Entry 7WTF (electron microscopy, 3.00 A resolution); this record covers chains C and D of the 9 polymer chains in the assembly.

[Chain C (and D)]
Protein: Spike glycoprotein
From: Severe acute respiratory syndrome coronavirus 2
Notes: chain D of this document is another copy of the same molecule, construct and numbering; everything in this record applies to it too
Reference sequence: P0DTC2 (SPIKE_SARS2); aligned to UniProt positions 14-1159 over residues 14-1164 (the alignment contains insertions or deletions, so no single offset holds)
Amino-acid sequence (1149 residues; numbered 14 to 1167; 5 numbers in that range are skipped by the numbering (no residue carries them; nothing is unmodelled there); the number before each row is that of its first residue):
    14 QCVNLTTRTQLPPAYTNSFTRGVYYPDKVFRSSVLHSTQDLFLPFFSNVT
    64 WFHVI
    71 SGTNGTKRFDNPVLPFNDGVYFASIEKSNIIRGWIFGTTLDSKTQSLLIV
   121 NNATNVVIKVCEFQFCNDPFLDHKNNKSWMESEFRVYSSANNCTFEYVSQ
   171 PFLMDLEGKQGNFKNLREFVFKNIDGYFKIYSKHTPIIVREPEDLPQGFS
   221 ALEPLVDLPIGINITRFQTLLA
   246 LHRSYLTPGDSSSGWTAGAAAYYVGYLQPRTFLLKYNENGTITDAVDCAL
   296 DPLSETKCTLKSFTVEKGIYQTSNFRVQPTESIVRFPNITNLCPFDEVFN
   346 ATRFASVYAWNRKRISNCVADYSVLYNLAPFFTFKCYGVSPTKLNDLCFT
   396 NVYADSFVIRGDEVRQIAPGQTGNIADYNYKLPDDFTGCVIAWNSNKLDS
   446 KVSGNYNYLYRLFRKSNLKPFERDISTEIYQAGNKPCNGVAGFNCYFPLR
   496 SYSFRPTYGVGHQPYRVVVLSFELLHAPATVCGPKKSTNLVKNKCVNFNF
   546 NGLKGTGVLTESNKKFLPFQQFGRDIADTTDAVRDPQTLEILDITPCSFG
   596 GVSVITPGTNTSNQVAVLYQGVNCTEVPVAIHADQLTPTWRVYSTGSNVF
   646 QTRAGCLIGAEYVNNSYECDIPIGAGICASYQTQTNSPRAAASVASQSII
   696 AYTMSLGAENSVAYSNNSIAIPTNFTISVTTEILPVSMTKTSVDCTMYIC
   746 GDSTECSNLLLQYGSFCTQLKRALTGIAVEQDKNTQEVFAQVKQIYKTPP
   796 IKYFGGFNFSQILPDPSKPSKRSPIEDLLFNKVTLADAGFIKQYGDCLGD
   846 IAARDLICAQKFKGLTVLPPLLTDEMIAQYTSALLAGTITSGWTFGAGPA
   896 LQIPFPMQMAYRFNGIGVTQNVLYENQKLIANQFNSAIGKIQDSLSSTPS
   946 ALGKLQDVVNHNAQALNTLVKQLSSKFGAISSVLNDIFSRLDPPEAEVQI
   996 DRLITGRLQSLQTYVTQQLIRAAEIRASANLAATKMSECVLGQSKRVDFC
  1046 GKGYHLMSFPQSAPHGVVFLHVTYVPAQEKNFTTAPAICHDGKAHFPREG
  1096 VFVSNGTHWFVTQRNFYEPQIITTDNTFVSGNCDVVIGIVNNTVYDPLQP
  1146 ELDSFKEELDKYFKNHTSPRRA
Disordered / not traced: 71-76, 246-255, 679-690, 831-850, 1165-1167
Disulfide bonds: Cys15-Cys136, Cys131-Cys163, Cys293-Cys303, Cys338-Cys363, Cys381-Cys434, Cys393-Cys527, Cys482-Cys490, Cys619-Cys651, Cys664-Cys673, Cys740-Cys762, Cys745-Cys751, Cys1034-Cys1045, Cys1084-Cys1128
Glycans and other covalent adducts: N-acetylglucosamine (NAG) linked to Asn17, Asn61, Asn125, Asn146, Asn162, Asn284, Asn333, Asn605, Asn618, Asn659, Asn711, Asn719, Asn803, Asn1076, Asn1100, Asn1136, Asn1160
Construct notes: variant Val67 (Ala in P0DTC2), Ile95 (Thr in P0DTC2), Asp142 (Gly in P0DTC2), Ile208 (Leu212 in P0DTC2), Asp341 (Gly339 in P0DTC2), Leu373 (Ser371 in P0DTC2), Pro375 (Ser373 in P0DTC2), Phe377 (Ser375 in P0DTC2), Asn419 (Lys417 in P0DTC2), Lys442 (Asn440 in P0DTC2), Ser448 (Gly446 in P0DTC2), Asn479 (Ser477 in P0DTC2), Lys480 (Thr478 in P0DTC2), Ala486 (Glu484 in P0DTC2), Arg495 (Gln493 in P0DTC2), Ser498 (Gly496 in P0DTC2), Arg500 (Gln498 in P0DTC2), Tyr503 (Asn501 in P0DTC2), His507 (Tyr505 in P0DTC2), Lys549 (Thr547 in P0DTC2), Gly616 (Asp614 in P0DTC2), Tyr657 (His655 in P0DTC2), Ala685 (Arg683 in P0DTC2), Ala687 (Arg685 in P0DTC2), Lys766 (Asn764 in P0DTC2), Tyr798 (Asp796 in P0DTC2), Pro819 (Phe817 in P0DTC2), Lys858 (Asn856 in P0DTC2), Pro894 (Ala892 in P0DTC2), Pro901 (Ala899 in P0DTC2), Pro944 (Ala942 in P0DTC2), His956 (Gln954 in P0DTC2), Lys971 (Asn969 in P0DTC2), Phe983 (Leu981 in P0DTC2); insertion (211-213); engineered mutation Pro988 (Lys986 in P0DTC2), Pro989 (Val987 in P0DTC2); expression tag (1165-1167)
Curated features (UniProtKB/Swiss-Prot):
  - glycosylation (N-linked (GlcNAc...) asparagine): Asn17 (complex), Asn61 (hybrid), Asn336 (complex), Asn608 (hybrid)

[How chain C and chain D interact]
Residue-residue contacts (160; chain C residue first):
  Lys41(C) with Phe564(D); Gln565(D); Gln566(D); Phe567(D), hydrogen bond (backbone-backbone)
  Val42(C) with Gln565(D); Phe567(D); Arg569(D)
  Phe43(C) with Lys559(D); Lys560(D); Phe561(D), hydrophobic; Gln565(D); Phe567(D), hydrogen bond (backbone-backbone); Gly568(D); Arg569(D), hydrogen bond (backbone-backbone)
  Arg44(C) with Arg569(D); Asp573(D), salt bridge
  Val47(C) with Ile571(D), hydrophobic
  His49(C) with Asp573(D), salt bridge
  Cys163(C) with Arg359(D), hydrogen bond (backbone-side chain)
  Thr164(C) with Arg359(D), hydrogen bond (backbone-side chain)
  Phe165(C) with Asn362(D)
  Tyr197(C) with Pro523(D)
  Glu223(C) with Phe564(D)
  Pro229(C) with Pro523(D), hydrophobic
  Ile230(C) with Ala522(D)
  Gly231(C) with His521(D)
  Asn284(C) with Leu562(D)
  Thr286(C) with Leu562(D)
  Asp739(C) with Asn319(D), hydrogen bond
  Thr741(C) with Arg321(D)
  Met742(C) with Arg321(D); Phe594(D), hydrophobic
  Asp747(C) with Arg321(D), salt bridge; Thr551(D)
  Gln757(C) with Ser970(D); Lys971(D); Phe972(D), hydrogen bond (backbone-backbone); Gly973(D)
  Tyr758(C) with Gln967(D), hydrogen bond (backbone-side chain); Ser970(D), hydrogen bond (backbone-side chain); Phe972(D), hydrophobic
  Gly759(C) with Gln967(D); Ser970(D)
  Ser760(C) with Thr963(D); Gln967(D), hydrogen bond (backbone-side chain)
  Gln764(C) with Thr963(D), hydrogen bond; Thr1008(D)
  Lys766(C) with Gln316(D); Thr317(D)
  Arg767(C) with Gln959(D); Thr963(D)
  Gln786(C) with Lys1047(D)
  Lys788(C) with Gly702(D); Ala703(D)
  Gln789(C) with Ala703(D); Asn705(D)
  Ile790(C) with Leu701(D), hydrophobic; Gly702(D); Ala703(D), hydrogen bond (backbone-backbone); Glu704(D); Asn705(D), hydrogen bond (backbone-backbone)
  Tyr791(C) with Asn705(D); Val707(D), hydrophobic
  Lys792(C) with Glu704(D); Asn705(D), hydrogen bond (backbone-backbone)
  Pro794(C) with Tyr709(D), hydrophobic
  Tyr798(C) with Tyr709(D)
  Phe799(C) with Tyr709(D), hydrophobic
  Gln855(C) with Ile571(D)
  Phe857(C) with Phe594(D)
  Lys858(C) with Thr574(D)
  Gly859(C) with Phe594(D)
  Pro864(C) with Ala649(D), hydrophobic
  Pro865(C) with Ala670(D), hydrogen bond (backbone-backbone)
  Leu866(C) with Pro667(D), hydrophobic; Ala670(D); Gly671(D), hydrogen bond (backbone-backbone); Cys673(D), hydrophobic; Met699(D), hydrophobic
  Leu867(C) with Met699(D), hydrophobic
  Met871(C) with Gly671(D); Leu701(D), hydrophobic
  Gln874(C) with Leu701(D)
  Tyr875(C) with Leu701(D)
  Thr885(C) with Val707(D)
  Trp888(C) with Tyr1049(D)
  Gly891(C) with Asp1043(D); Lys1047(D)
  Ala892(C) with Gly1048(D); Tyr1049(D), hydrophobic; Pro1071(D)
  Pro894(C) with Pro1071(D); Glu1074(D)
  Ala895(C) with Glu1074(D)
  Leu896(C) with Ala715(D); Pro717(D); Glu1074(D)
  Gln897(C) with Val707(D); Ala708(D); Ser713(D); Ile714(D); Ala715(D), hydrogen bond (backbone-backbone); Asn1076(D), hydrogen bond
  Ile898(C) with Tyr709(D)
  Pro899(C) with Tyr709(D), hydrophobic; Ser710(D); Asn711(D); Ser713(D)
  Phe900(C) with Tyr709(D)
  Met902(C) with Thr1079(D); Ala1080(D); Val1096(D), hydrophobic
  Tyr906(C) with Val1096(D); Arg1109(D)
  Asn909(C) with Arg1109(D)
  Gln915(C) with Pro1092(D), hydrogen bond (side chain-backbone); Phe1123(D)
  Asn916(C) with Phe1091(D); Phe1123(D); Ser1125(D), hydrogen bond
  Tyr919(C) with Pro1081(D), hydrophobic; Phe1091(D), hydrophobic
  Glu920(C) with Ser1125(D); Val1130(D)
  Lys966(C) with Ile571(D)
  Asn980(C) with Lys549(D)
  Asp981(C) with Lys549(D), salt bridge
  Val993(C) with Arg997(D)
  Asp996(C) with Gly973(D); Arg997(D), salt bridge
  Gln1004(C) with Gln1004(D)
  Gln1007(C) with Thr1008(D)
  Thr1011(C) with Thr1011(D)
  Leu1014(C) with Ile1015(D), hydrophobic
  Ile1015(C) with Ile1015(D), hydrophobic
  Arg1021(C) with Ala1022(D)
  Thr1029(C) with Arg1041(D)
  Ser1032(C) with Val1042(D); Asp1043(D)
  Glu1033(C) with Arg1041(D), salt bridge; Val1042(D)
  Leu1036(C) with Val1042(D); Asp1043(D)
  Arg1041(C) with Arg1041(D)
  Glu1113(C) with Ser1125(D)
  Leu1143(C) with Leu1143(D), hydrophobic
  Glu1146(C) with Gln1144(D), hydrogen bond
  Phe1150(C) with Lys1151(D)
  Lys1151(C) with Lys1151(D); Leu1154(D)
  Leu1154(C) with Lys1151(D); Leu1154(D), hydrophobic; Phe1158(D)
  Tyr1157(C) with Phe1158(D), hydrophobic
  Phe1158(C) with Phe1158(D), hydrophobic; His1161(D)
  His1161(C) with His1161(D), hydrogen bond (side chain-backbone); Thr1162(D); Pro1164(D), hydrogen bond (side chain-backbone)
  Thr1162(C) with His1161(D)
Also at the interface, not in a pair above, chain C (108 interface residues in all): Tyr38, Pro224, Ser737, Gly746, Phe761, Thr770, Leu860, Thr861, Thr868, Gly893, Pro901, Thr914, Asn962, Val965, Gly1037, Leu1147, Asn1160
Also at the interface, not in a pair above, chain D (103 interface residues in all): Thr525, Asp570, Ala572, Arg648, Cys664, Gly669, Ile672, Ser706, Ala974, Gln1012, Glu1019, Tyr1069, Val1070, Arg1093, Gly1095, Val1131, Leu1147, Asp1155

[Summary]
108 residues of chain C and 103 residues of chain D are in contact, with 23 hydrogen bonds and 6 salt bridges.
Polar pairs include Arg44(C)-Asp573(D), His49(C)-Asp573(D) and Asp747(C)-Arg321(D). Covalently linked
N-acetylglucosamine: at Asn17(C), Asn61(C), Asn125(C), Asn146(C), Asn162(C) and Asn284(C) and 11 more.
Chain C and chain D are both Spike glycoprotein (Severe acute respiratory syndrome coronavirus 2); the
structure, SARS-CoV-2 Omicron variant spike in complex with Fab XGv051, was determined by electron microscopy
together with 7WTG, 7WTJ and 7WTK from the same study.
